4WV1 - chains F and E of the 3 polymer chains in the assembly; structure by X-ray diffraction, 2.36 A resolution.

Chain F:
Molecule: Fibroblast growth factor receptor 2
From: Homo sapiens
Notes: EC 2.7.10.1
UniProt: P21802 (FGFR2_HUMAN); residues 150-248 here correspond to UniProt positions 153-251 (UniProt number = residue number + 3)
Sequence (99 residues; numbered 150 to 248; the number before each row is that of its first residue):
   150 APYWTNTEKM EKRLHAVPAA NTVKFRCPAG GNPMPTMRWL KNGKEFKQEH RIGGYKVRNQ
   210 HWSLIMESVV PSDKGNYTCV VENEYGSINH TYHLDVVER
Not modelled in the structure: 150
Disulfide bonds: Cys-176/Cys-228
Curated features (UniProtKB/Swiss-Prot):
  - region: Lys-158 to Arg-175 (Heparin-binding)
  - glycosylation (N-linked (GlcNAc...) asparagine): Asn-225, Asn-238

Chain E:
Molecule: Fab heavy chain
From: Homo sapiens
Notes: antibody fragment or engineered binder
Sequence (230 residues; each row starts with the number of its first residue; a row labelled like 82A-82C holds insertion residues (82A, then the next letters in order)):
     1 EVQLVESGGG LVQPGGSLRL SCAASGFTFT STGISWVRQA PGKGLEWVGR TH
   52A L
    53 GDGSTNYADS VKGRFTISAD TSKNTAYLQM
82A-82C NSL
    83 RAEDTAVYYC ARTYGIYD
100A-100J LYVDYTEYVM
   101 DYWGQGTLVT VSSASTKGPS VFPLAPSSKS TSGGTAALGC LVKDYFPEPV TVSWNSGALT
   161 SGVHTFPAVL QSSGLYSLSS VVTVPSSSLG TQTYICNVNH KPSNTKVDKK VEPKSC
Not modelled in the structure: 128-133
Disulfide bonds: Cys-22/Cys-92, Cys-140/Cys-196

How chain F and chain E interact:
Pairs across the interface - 36 pairs, chain F then chain E:
  Thr-154(F) / Tyr-100B(E)
  Asn-155(F) / Tyr-100B(E)
  Lys-158(F) / Tyr-100B(E)
  Lys-161(F) / Leu-100A(E)  hydrogen bond (side chain-backbone)
  Leu-163(F) / Leu-100A(E)
  His-164(F) / Tyr-99(E)  hydrogen bond (side chain-backbone)
  His-164(F) / Asp-100(E)
  His-164(F) / Leu-100A(E)
  Pro-167(F) / Ser-31(E)
  Pro-167(F) / Gly-53(E)
  Pro-167(F) / Tyr-99(E)
  Ala-168(F) / Ser-31(E)  hydrogen bond (backbone-side chain)
  Ala-169(F) / Ser-31(E)
  Ala-169(F) / Thr-32(E)
  Asn-170(F) / Ser-31(E)  hydrogen bond (side chain-backbone)
  Asn-170(F) / His-52(E)  hydrogen bond
  Asn-170(F) / Tyr-96(E)
  Asn-170(F) / Gly-97(E)  hydrogen bond (side chain-backbone)
  Asn-170(F) / Tyr-99(E)
  Thr-171(F) / Tyr-96(E)
  Thr-171(F) / Gly-97(E)  hydrogen bond (backbone-backbone)
  Thr-171(F) / Ile-98(E)
  Thr-171(F) / Tyr-99(E)  hydrogen bond (backbone-backbone)
  Val-172(F) / Tyr-99(E)
  Lys-173(F) / Ile-98(E)
  Lys-173(F) / Tyr-99(E)  hydrogen bond (backbone-backbone)
  Lys-173(F) / Asp-100(E)
  Arg-175(F) / Asp-100(E)  salt bridge
  Arg-175(F) / Tyr-100B(E)
  Arg-175(F) / Val-100C(E)
  Pro-177(F) / Tyr-100B(E)
  Tyr-241(F) / Leu-100A(E)  hydrophobic
  Arg-248(F) / Thr-30(E)
  Arg-248(F) / Ser-31(E)
  Arg-248(F) / Leu-52A(E)  hydrogen bond (side chain-backbone)
  Arg-248(F) / Gly-53(E)
Other interface residues (no listed pair), chain F (20 interface residues in all): Met-159, Arg-162, Val-166
Other interface residues (no listed pair), chain E (15 interface residues in all): Asp-54

Summary:
Chain F and chain E form an interface of 20 and 15 residues respectively, with 10 hydrogen bonds and 1 salt
bridge. Among the polar pairs are Arg-175(F)/Asp-100(E), Lys-161(F)/Leu-100A(E) and His-164(F)/Tyr-99(E).
Here chain F is Fibroblast growth factor receptor 2 and chain E is Fab heavy chain, both from Homo sapiens.
Entry 4WV1 (Crystal structure of the FGFR2 D2 domain in complex with Fab 2B.1.3) was determined by X-ray
diffraction.
